PDB entry 4UI2 | X-ray diffraction, 3.15 A resolution | chains C and D of the 4 polymer chains in the assembly

Chain C:
Protein: Repulsive guidance molecule C, rgmc, hemojuvelin
From: Homo sapiens
UniProt: Q6NW40 (RGMB_HUMAN); residues 50-168 here = UniProt positions 50-168
Amino-acid sequence (122 residues; each row starts with the number of its first residue):
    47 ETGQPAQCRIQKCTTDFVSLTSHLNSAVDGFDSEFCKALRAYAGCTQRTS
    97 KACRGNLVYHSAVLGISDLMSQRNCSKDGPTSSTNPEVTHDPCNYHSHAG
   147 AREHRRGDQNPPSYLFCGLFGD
Unresolved in the structure: 47-51, 70-77, 123-136, 143-157
Disulfide bonds: Cys54-Cys99, Cys59-Cys91, Cys82-Cys121
Construct notes: expression tag (47-49)
Residues lining bound ligands: s,r meso-tartaric acid (SRT): Gly101, Asn102, Leu103
Curated features (UniProtKB/Swiss-Prot):
  - site: Asp168 (Cleavage)
  - glycosylation: Asn120 (N-linked (GlcNAc...) asparagine)

Chain D:
Protein: Repulsive guidance molecule C, rgmc, hemojuvelin
From: Homo sapiens
UniProt: Q6NW40 (RGMB_HUMAN); residue numbers follow UniProt; this construct covers 169-410
Amino-acid sequence (251 residues; each row starts with the number of its first residue):
   169 PHLRTFKDNFQTCKVEGAWPLIDNNYLSVQVTNVPVVPGSSATATNKITI
   219 IFKAHHGCTDQKVYQAVTDDLPAAFVDGTTSGGDSDAKSLRIVERESGHY
   269 VEMHARYIGTTVFVRQVGRYLTLAIRMPEDLAMSYEESQDLQLCVNGCPL
   319 SERIDDGQGQVSAILGHSLPRTSLVQAWPGYTLETANTQCHEKMPVKDIY
   369 FQSCVFDLLTTGDANFTAAAHSALEDVEALHPRKERWHIFPSGTKHHHHH
   419 H
Unresolved in the structure: 325-419
Disulfide bonds: Cys181-Cys316
Construct notes: expression tag (411-419); conflict Gly225 (Glu in Q6NW40)
Curated features (UniProtKB/Swiss-Prot):
  - glycosylation: Asn383 (N-linked (GlcNAc...) asparagine)
  - mutagenesis: Ala186 (A186R: Severely impairs interaction with NEO1), Pro206 (P206N: Introduces a N-linked glycan; changes interaction with NEO1 from a 2:2 to a 1:1 stoichiometry)

Chain C / chain D interface:
Pairs across the interface (44):
  Cys139(C) - Cys226(D)  disulfide
  Cys139(C) - Tyr275(D)
  Asn140(C) - Arg274(D)
  Tyr141(C) - Arg274(D)  hydrogen bond (backbone-backbone)
  Tyr141(C) - Gly277(D)
  Tyr141(C) - Pro296(D)  hydrophobic
  Tyr141(C) - Asp298(D)  hydrogen bond
  Tyr141(C) - Leu299(D)  hydrophobic
  Ser159(C) - Glu297(D)  hydrogen bond (backbone-backbone)
  Tyr160(C) - Gly277(D)
  Tyr160(C) - Arg294(D)
  Tyr160(C) - Met295(D)
  Tyr160(C) - Pro296(D)
  Leu161(C) - Phe174(D)  hydrophobic
  Leu161(C) - Arg294(D)
  Leu161(C) - Met295(D)  hydrogen bond (backbone-backbone)
  Leu161(C) - Glu297(D)
  Phe162(C) - Thr173(D)
  Phe162(C) - Phe174(D)  hydrogen bond (backbone-backbone)
  Phe162(C) - Ala292(D)  hydrophobic
  Phe162(C) - Ile293(D)
  Cys163(C) - Arg172(D)  hydrogen bond (side chain-backbone)
  Cys163(C) - Phe174(D)  hydrophobic
  Cys163(C) - Ala292(D)
  Cys163(C) - Ile293(D)  hydrogen bond (backbone-backbone)
  Cys163(C) - Cys312(D)  disulfide
  Gly164(C) - His170(D)
  Gly164(C) - Leu171(D)
  Gly164(C) - Arg172(D)  hydrogen bond (backbone-backbone)
  Gly164(C) - Leu291(D)
  Leu165(C) - Pro169(D)  hydrophobic
  Leu165(C) - His170(D)
  Leu165(C) - Leu171(D)  hydrophobic
  Leu165(C) - Val199(D)  hydrophobic
  Leu165(C) - Asn201(D)
  Leu165(C) - Thr213(D)
  Leu165(C) - Thr290(D)
  Leu165(C) - Leu291(D)  hydrogen bond (backbone-backbone)
  Phe166(C) - Pro169(D)
  Phe166(C) - His170(D)  hydrogen bond (backbone-backbone)
  Phe166(C) - Leu291(D)
  Gly167(C) - His170(D)
  Gly167(C) - Thr290(D)
  Asp168(C) - His170(D)  salt bridge
Also at the interface, not in a pair above, chain C (14 interface residues in all): Pro138
Also at the interface, not in a pair above, chain D (32 interface residues in all): Leu189, Gly225, Ser257, Ile276, Val285, Leu289, Ala300, Met301
Cross-chain cystine bridges: Cys139(C)-Cys226(D), Cys163(C)-Cys312(D)

Overview:
Chain C and chain D form an interface of 14 and 32 residues respectively; the contacts include 2 disulfide
bonds, 10 hydrogen bonds and 1 salt bridge. Polar pairs include Asp168(C)-His170(D), Tyr141(C)-Asp298(D) and
Cys163(C)-Arg172(D). Ligands of chain C: s,r meso-tartaric acid.
Chain C is Repulsive guidance molecule C, rgmc, hemojuvelin and chain D is Repulsive guidance molecule C,
rgmc, hemojuvelin, both from Homo sapiens; the structure, Crystal structure of the ternary RGMB-BMP2-NEO1
complex, was determined by X-ray diffraction together with 4UHY, 4UI0 and 4UI1 from the same study.
